Entry 7TXA (X-ray diffraction, 2.40 A resolution); this record covers chains C and D of the 4 polymer chains in the assembly.

[Chain C (and D)]
Molecule: Fructose-1,6-bisphosphatase
From: Francisella tularensis
Notes: chain D of this document is another copy of the same molecule, construct and numbering; everything in this record applies to it too
UniProtKB: A0A0E2ZJY0 (A0A0E2ZJY0_FRATU); residues 1-328 here = UniProt positions 1-328
Chain sequence (348 residues; row label = number of the first residue in the row; numbers below 1 keep their minus sign (Met-19 is residue -19)):
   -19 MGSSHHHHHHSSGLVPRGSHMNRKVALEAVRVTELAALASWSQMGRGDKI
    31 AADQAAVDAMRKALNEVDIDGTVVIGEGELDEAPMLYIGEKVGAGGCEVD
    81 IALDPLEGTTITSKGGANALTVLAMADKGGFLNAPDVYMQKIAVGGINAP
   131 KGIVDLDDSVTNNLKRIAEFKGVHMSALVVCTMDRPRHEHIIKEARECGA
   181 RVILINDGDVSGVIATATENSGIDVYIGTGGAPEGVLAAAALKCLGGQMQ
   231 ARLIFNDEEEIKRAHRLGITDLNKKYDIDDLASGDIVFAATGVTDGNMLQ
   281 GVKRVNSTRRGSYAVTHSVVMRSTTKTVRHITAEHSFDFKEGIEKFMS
Disordered / not traced: -19 to 0 (chain D: -19 to 4)
Sequence notes: initiating methionine (-19); expression tag (-18 to 0)
Metal / ion sites: Mn2+: Glu57, Asp84, Leu86
Residues lining bound ligands: 6-O-phosphono-beta-D-fructofuranose (F6P): Glu57, Gly58, Asp84, Glu87, Thr90, Asp116, Asp187, Gly211, Ala212, Pro213, Glu214
From the paper describing this entry:
  - Mn2+ coordination: Glu214
  - conformationally variable residues (side-chain flip): Asp116
  - catalytic residues: Gly88 to Lys94 (proposed by the authors, not directly observed)
  - mutagenesis - T89S: decreased catalytic activity (citing earlier work)
  - mutagenesis - T89A: abolished catalytic activity (citing earlier work)

[Interface between chain C and chain D]
Pairs across the interface - 65 pairs, chain C then chain D:
  Trp21(C) with Arg181(D), hydrogen bond (backbone-side chain)
  Ser22(C) with Arg181(D)
  Met24(C) with Arg181(D); Ile183(D), hydrophobic
  Gly25(C) with Arg176(D), hydrogen bond (backbone-side chain); Arg181(D); Val182(D), hydrogen bond (backbone-backbone)
  Arg26(C) with Arg176(D), hydrogen bond (side chain-backbone); Gly179(D), hydrogen bond (side chain-backbone); Ala180(D), hydrogen bond (side chain-backbone)
  Gly27(C) with Arg176(D)
  Ser93(C) with Arg176(D)
  Lys94(C) with Asp164(D), salt bridge; Ile183(D); Leu184(D), hydrogen bond (backbone-backbone)
  Gly95(C) with Ile183(D)
  Lys151(C) with Arg284(D)
  Gly152(C) with Lys320(D)
  Val153(C) with Arg284(D); Phe319(D)
  His154(C) with Phe319(D), hydrogen bond (backbone-backbone); Lys320(D); Glu321(D); Gly322(D)
  Ser156(C) with Gly322(D); Ile323(D), hydrogen bond (side chain-backbone)
  Val159(C) with Met24(D), hydrophobic
  Arg176(C) with Gly25(D), hydrogen bond (side chain-backbone); Arg26(D), hydrogen bond (backbone-side chain); Gly27(D); Ser93(D)
  Gly179(C) with Arg26(D)
  Ala180(C) with Arg26(D), hydrogen bond (backbone-side chain)
  Arg181(C) with Trp21(D), hydrogen bond (side chain-backbone); Ser22(D); Met24(D); Gly25(D); Arg26(D); Ile323(D)
  Val182(C) with Gly25(D), hydrogen bond (backbone-backbone)
  Ile183(C) with Met24(D), hydrophobic; Lys94(D); Gly95(D)
  Leu184(C) with Lys94(D), hydrogen bond (backbone-backbone)
  Asn186(C) with Asn186(D), hydrogen bond
  Asn200(C) with Lys283(D), hydrogen bond (backbone-side chain); Val285(D)
  Ser201(C) with Lys283(D)
  Gly202(C) with Lys283(D)
  Asp204(C) with Arg284(D), salt bridge
  Lys283(C) with Asn200(D), hydrogen bond (side chain-backbone); Ser201(D); Gly202(D)
  Arg284(C) with Val153(D); Asp204(D), salt bridge
  Phe319(C) with Val153(D); His154(D), hydrogen bond (backbone-backbone); Ala157(D), hydrophobic
  Lys320(C) with Gly152(D), hydrogen bond (side chain-backbone); His154(D)
  Glu321(C) with His154(D)
  Gly322(C) with His154(D); Ser156(D)
  Ile323(C) with Ser156(D), hydrogen bond (backbone-side chain); Arg181(D)
Interface residues without a listed pair, chain C (37 interface residues in all): Ala157, Gln280, Val285
Interface residues without a listed pair, chain D (38 interface residues in all): Lys151, Val159, Asp275

[Summary]
37 residues of chain C and 38 residues of chain D are in contact; the contacts include 21 hydrogen bonds and 3
salt bridges. Among the polar pairs are Lys94(C)-Asp164(D), Asp204(C)-Arg284(D) and Trp21(C)-Arg181(D). Bound
to chain C: 6-O-phosphono-beta-D-fructofuranose. The paper reports the catalytic residue Gly88(C); T89S of
chain C reduces catalytic activity.
Both chains are Fructose-1,6-bisphosphatase (Francisella tularensis). Entry 7TXA (Structure of the Class II
Fructose-1,6-Bisphophatase from Francisella tularensis complexed with native metal cofactor Mn++ and ...) was
determined by X-ray diffraction (same publication as 7TXB, 7TXG, 8G5W and 8G5X).
